PDB entry 5CCD | X-ray diffraction, 2.20 A resolution | chain A

# Chain A
Protein: Aminodeoxyfutalosine nucleosidase
From: Helicobacter pylori (strain J99 / ATCC 700824)
Notes: EC 3.2.2.30, 3.2.2.9
Reference sequence: Q9ZMY2 (MQMTN_HELPJ); residues 2-230 here = UniProt positions 2-230
Sequence (232 residues; numbered -1 to 230; the number before each row is that of its first residue; numbers below 1 keep their minus sign (Gly-1 is residue -1)):
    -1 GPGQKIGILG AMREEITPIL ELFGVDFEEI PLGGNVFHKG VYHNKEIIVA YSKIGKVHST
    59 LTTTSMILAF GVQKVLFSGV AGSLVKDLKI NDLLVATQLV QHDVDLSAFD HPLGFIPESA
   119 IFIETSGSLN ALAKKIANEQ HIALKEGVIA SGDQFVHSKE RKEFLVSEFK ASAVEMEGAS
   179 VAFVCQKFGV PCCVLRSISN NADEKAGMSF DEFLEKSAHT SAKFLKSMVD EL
Unresolved in the structure: -1 to 0
Construct notes: expression tag (-1 to 1); engineered mutation Asn198 (Asp in Q9ZMY2)
Ligand contacts: S-adenosylhomocysteine (SAH): Ala9, Met10, Ile52, Gly53, Val78, Ala79, Gly80, Gln152, Phe153, Val154, Val172, Glu173, Met174, Glu175, Arg194, Ser197, Asn198, Ala200, Phe208, Asp209
Swiss-Prot annotation at these positions:
  - active site: Glu13 (Proton acceptor)
  - binding site (substrate): Gly80, Val154, Met174, Glu175
Reported in the primary citation:
  - mutagenesis - D198N: abolished catalytic activity (citing earlier work)
  - catalytic residues: Glu13, Arg194
  - conformationally variable residues (side-chain flip): Ser197
  - binding site for S-adenosylhomocysteine: Glu175, Asn198
  - contacts within the chain: Ser197-Asn198 (hydrogen bond)

# Summary
Ligands of chain A: S-adenosylhomocysteine. From UniProt: active-site residue Glu13 and 4 substrate-binding
residues. The paper reports catalytic residues Glu13 and Arg194; D198N abolishes catalytic activity.
Chain A is Aminodeoxyfutalosine nucleosidase (Helicobacter pylori (strain J99 / ATCC 700824)); the structure,
Joint X-ray/neutron structure of MTAN D198N complex with SAH, was determined by X-ray diffraction together
with 5CCE, 5JPC, 5K1Z and 5KB3 from the same study.
